PDB entry 3RJG | X-ray diffraction, 2.00 A resolution | chains A and T of the 4 polymer chains in the assembly

# Chain A
Name: DNA polymerase beta
Source organism: Homo sapiens
Notes: EC 2.7.7.7, 4.2.99.-
UniProt: P06746 (DPOLB_HUMAN); residues 1-335 here = UniProt positions 1-335
Amino-acid sequence (335 residues; numbered 1 to 335; the number before each row is that of its first residue):
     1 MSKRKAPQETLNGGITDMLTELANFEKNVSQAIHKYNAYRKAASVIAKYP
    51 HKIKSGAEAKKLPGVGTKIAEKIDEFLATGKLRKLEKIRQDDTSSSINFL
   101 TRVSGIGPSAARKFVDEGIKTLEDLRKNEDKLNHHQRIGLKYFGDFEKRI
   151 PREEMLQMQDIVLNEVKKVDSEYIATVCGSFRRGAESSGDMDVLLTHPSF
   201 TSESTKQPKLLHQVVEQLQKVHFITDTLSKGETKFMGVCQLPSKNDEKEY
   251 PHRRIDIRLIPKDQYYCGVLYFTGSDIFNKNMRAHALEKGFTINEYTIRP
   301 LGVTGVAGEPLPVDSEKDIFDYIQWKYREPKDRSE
Unresolved in the structure: 1-9
Ion coordination: Na+ site 1: Lys60, Leu62, Val65 (shared with 1 residue of chain D); Na+ site 2: Thr101, Val103, Ile106 (shared with 1 residue of chain P)

# Chain T
Molecule: 16-nt DNA strand
Sequence (16 nucleotides; numbered 1 to 16; the number before each row is that of its first residue):
     1 CCGACGGCGCATCAGC
Modified residues: 8OG (8-oxo-2'-deoxy-guanosine-5'-monophosphate) at position 7

# How chain A and chain T interact
Contacting residue pairs - 14 pairs, chain A then chain T:
  His34(A) - DC5(T)  stacking on the base
  His134(A) - DT12(T)  phosphate contact
  Ser229(A) - DC10(T)  phosphate contact
  Ser229(A) - DA11(T)  phosphate contact
  Lys230(A) - DC10(T)  hydrogen bond to the phosphate
  Lys230(A) - DA11(T)  hydrogen bond to the phosphate
  Gly231(A) - DC10(T)  phosphate contact
  Glu232(A) - DC10(T)  hydrogen bond to the phosphate
  Thr233(A) - DG9(T)  hydrogen bond to the phosphate
  Thr233(A) - DC10(T)  hydrogen bond to the phosphate
  Lys234(A) - DG9(T)  phosphate contact
  Lys234(A) - DC10(T)  hydrogen bond to the phosphate
  Tyr271(A) - DG6(T)  base contact
  Tyr296(A) - DC8(T)  sugar contact
Other interface residues (no listed pair), chain A (13 interface residues in all): Asn37, Asn133, Leu228

# Summary
13 residues of chain A and 7 residues of chain T are in contact, with 6 hydrogen bonds and 1 aromatic stacking
contact. Polar contacts include Lys230(A)-DC10(T), Lys230(A)-DA11(T) and Glu232(A)-DC10(T). The Na+ site 1 is
built by Lys60(A), Leu62(A) and Val65(A).
Here chain A is DNA polymerase beta (Homo sapiens) and chain T is a 16-nt DNA strand. Entry 3RJG (Binary
complex of DNA Polymerase Beta with a gapped DNA containing 8odG:dA base-pair at primer Terminus) was
determined by X-ray diffraction, deposited together with 3RJE, 3RJF, 3RJH, 3RJJ and 3RJK.
